7SHW - chain A; structure by X-ray diffraction, 1.79 A resolution.

[Chain A]
Molecule: LmcA
Source organism: Mycolicibacterium smegmatis
UniProt: A0A653FIR1 (A0A653FIR1_MYCSM); residue numbers follow UniProt; this construct covers 30-323
Chain sequence (310 residues; row label = number of the first residue in the row):
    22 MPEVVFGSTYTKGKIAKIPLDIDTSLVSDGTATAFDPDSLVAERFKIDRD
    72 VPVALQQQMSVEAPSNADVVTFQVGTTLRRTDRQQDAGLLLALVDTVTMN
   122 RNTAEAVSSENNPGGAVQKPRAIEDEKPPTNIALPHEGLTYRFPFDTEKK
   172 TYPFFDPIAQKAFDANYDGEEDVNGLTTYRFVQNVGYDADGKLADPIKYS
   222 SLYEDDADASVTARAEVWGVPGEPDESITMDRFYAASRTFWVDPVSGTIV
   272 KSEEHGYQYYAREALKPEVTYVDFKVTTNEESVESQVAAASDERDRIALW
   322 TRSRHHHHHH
Unresolved in the structure: 22-35, 129-154, 222-229, 324-331
Construct notes: expression tag (22-29, 324-331)
Residues lining bound ligands:
  - xenon (XE), molecule 1: Phe56, Phe66, Val232, Trp239, Tyr281
  - xenon (XE), molecule 2: Phe56, Phe66, Trp239, Tyr281, Val290, Thr291, Tyr292
  - xenon (XE), molecule 3: Leu76, Thr97, Thr98, Leu99, Leu112, Ala113, Leu114
From the paper describing this entry:
  - conformationally variable residues (order/disorder transition, side-chain flip): Phe56, Leu61, Val62, Leu114, Ser129 to Thr151, Ser222 to Asp229
  - binding site for xenon: Leu114

[Overview]
Bound to chain A: 3 copies of xenon. The paper reports a binding site for xenon at Leu114; conformational
variability at Phe56, Leu61 and Val62 among others.
Chain A is LmcA (Mycolicibacterium smegmatis); the structure, Crystal structure of Mycobacterium smegmatis
LmcA with xenon, was determined by X-ray diffraction, deposited together with 7N3V.
